Entry 7RIW (X-ray diffraction, 3.20 A resolution); this record covers chains B and J of the 13 polymer chains in the assembly.

[Chain B]
Name: DNA-directed RNA polymerase II subunit RPB2
From: Saccharomyces cerevisiae (strain ATCC 204508 / S288c)
Notes: EC 2.7.7.6
Reference sequence: P08518 (RPB2_YEAST); numbering as in UniProt (aligned over 1-1224)
Amino-acid sequence (1224 residues; numbered 1 to 1224; the number before each row is that of its first residue):
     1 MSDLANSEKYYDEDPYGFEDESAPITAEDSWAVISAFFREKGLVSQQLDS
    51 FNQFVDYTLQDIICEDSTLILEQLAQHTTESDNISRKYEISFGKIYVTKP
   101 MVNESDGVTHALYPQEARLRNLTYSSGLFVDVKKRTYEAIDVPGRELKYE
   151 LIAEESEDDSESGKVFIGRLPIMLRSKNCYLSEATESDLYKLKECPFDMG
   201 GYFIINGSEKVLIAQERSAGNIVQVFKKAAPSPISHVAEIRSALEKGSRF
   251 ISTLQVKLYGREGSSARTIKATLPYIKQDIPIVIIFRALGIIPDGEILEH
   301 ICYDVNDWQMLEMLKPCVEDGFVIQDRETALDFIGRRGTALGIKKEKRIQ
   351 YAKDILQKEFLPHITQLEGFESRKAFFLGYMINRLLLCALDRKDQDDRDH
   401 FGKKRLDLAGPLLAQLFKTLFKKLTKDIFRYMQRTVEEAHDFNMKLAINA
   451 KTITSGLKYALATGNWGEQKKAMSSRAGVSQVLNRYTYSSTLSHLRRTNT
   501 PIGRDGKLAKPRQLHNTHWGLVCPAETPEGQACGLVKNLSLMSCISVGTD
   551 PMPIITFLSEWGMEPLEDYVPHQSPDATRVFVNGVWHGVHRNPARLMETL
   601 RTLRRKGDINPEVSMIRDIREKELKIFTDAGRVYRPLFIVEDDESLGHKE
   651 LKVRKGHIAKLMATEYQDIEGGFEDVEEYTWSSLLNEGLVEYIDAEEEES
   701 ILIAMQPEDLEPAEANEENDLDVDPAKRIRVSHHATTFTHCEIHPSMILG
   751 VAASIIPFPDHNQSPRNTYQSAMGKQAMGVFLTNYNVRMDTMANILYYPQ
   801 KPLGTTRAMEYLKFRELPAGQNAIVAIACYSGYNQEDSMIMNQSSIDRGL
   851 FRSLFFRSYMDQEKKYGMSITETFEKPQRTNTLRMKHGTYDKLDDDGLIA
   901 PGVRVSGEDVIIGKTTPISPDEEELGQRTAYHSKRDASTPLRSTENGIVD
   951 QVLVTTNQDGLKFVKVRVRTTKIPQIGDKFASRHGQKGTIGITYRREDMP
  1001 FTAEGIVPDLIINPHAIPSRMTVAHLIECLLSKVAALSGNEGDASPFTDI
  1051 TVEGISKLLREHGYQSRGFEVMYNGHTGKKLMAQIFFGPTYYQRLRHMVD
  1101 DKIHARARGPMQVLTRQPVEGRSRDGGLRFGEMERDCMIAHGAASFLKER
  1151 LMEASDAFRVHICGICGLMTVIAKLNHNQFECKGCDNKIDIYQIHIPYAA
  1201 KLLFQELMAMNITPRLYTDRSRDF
Unresolved in the structure: 1-19, 75-85, 139-161, 338-344, 439-445, 504-505, 644-646, 669-675, 715-720, 920-929, 1222-1224
Bound ions: Zn2+: C1163, C1166, C1182, C1185

[Chain J]
Name: DNA-directed RNA polymerases I, II, and III subunit RPABC5
From: Saccharomyces cerevisiae (strain ATCC 204508 / S288c)
Reference sequence: P22139 (RPAB5_YEAST); residue numbers follow UniProt; this construct covers 1-70
Amino-acid sequence (70 residues; row label = number of the first residue in the row):
     1 MIVPVRCFSCGKVVGDKWESYLNLLQEDELDEGTALSRLGLKRYCCRRMI
    51 LTHVDLIEKFLRYNPLEKRD
Unresolved in the structure: 66-70
Bound ions: Zn2+: C7, C10, C45, C46
UniProt features mapped onto this chain:
  - binding site (Zn(2+)): C7, C10, C45, C46
  - cross-link: K59 (Glycyl lysine isopeptide (Lys-Gly) (interchain with G-Cter in ubiquitin))

[How chain B and chain J interact]
Pairs across the interface (69; chain B residue first):
  Y190(B) - K59(J)
  Y190(B) - R62(J)
  Y190(B) - Y63(J)  hydrophobic
  K193(B) - Y63(J)
  K193(B) - P65(J)
  E194(B) - Y63(J)
  C195(B) - Y63(J)
  P196(B) - Y63(J)
  V780(B) - L56(J)  hydrophobic
  T783(B) - K59(J)
  T783(B) - F60(J)
  T783(B) - Y63(J)  hydrogen bond
  N784(B) - Y63(J)  hydrogen bond (backbone-side chain)
  Y785(B) - M1(J)  hydrogen bond
  Y785(B) - F60(J)  hydrophobic
  I795(B) - M1(J)  hydrophobic
  L796(B) - M1(J)
  Y797(B) - M1(J)  hydrogen bond (backbone-backbone)
  Y798(B) - I2(J)
  Y798(B) - P4(J)  hydrophobic
  Y798(B) - F8(J)  hydrophobic
  P799(B) - M1(J)
  Q800(B) - R48(J)  hydrogen bond (side chain-backbone)
  Q800(B) - T52(J)  hydrogen bond
  K801(B) - L51(J)
  K801(B) - T52(J)  hydrogen bond (backbone-backbone)
  K801(B) - V54(J)
  L803(B) - T52(J)
  R815(B) - V54(J)
  E816(B) - V54(J)
  E816(B) - L56(J)
  P818(B) - V54(J)  hydrophobic
  N822(B) - R48(J)  hydrogen bond (backbone-side chain)
  N822(B) - T52(J)
  A823(B) - R48(J)
  I824(B) - Y44(J)  hydrophobic
  I824(B) - R48(J)
  S845(B) - F8(J)  hydrogen bond (side chain-backbone)
  S845(B) - S9(J)
  R848(B) - C7(J)
  R848(B) - F8(J)  hydrogen bond (side chain-backbone)
  R848(B) - S9(J)  hydrogen bond (side chain-backbone)
  R848(B) - C10(J)  hydrogen bond (side chain-backbone)
  R848(B) - G11(J)
  G849(B) - F8(J)
  L850(B) - F8(J)
  R996(B) - S9(J)
  R996(B) - C10(J)  hydrogen bond (side chain-backbone)
  E1004(B) - R43(J)
  I1006(B) - R43(J)
  I1006(B) - Y44(J)  hydrophobic
  I1006(B) - C45(J)  hydrophobic
  V1007(B) - S9(J)
  D1009(B) - F8(J)
  D1009(B) - S9(J)  hydrogen bond
  D1009(B) - R48(J)  salt bridge
  K1033(B) - Y44(J)
  A1035(B) - L51(J)
  A1036(B) - Y44(J)  hydrophobic
  A1036(B) - R47(J)
  L1037(B) - Y44(J)  hydrophobic
  L1037(B) - R47(J)
  S1038(B) - G33(J)
  G1039(B) - E32(J)
  G1039(B) - G33(J)
  G1039(B) - L51(J)
  Y1064(B) - Y44(J)  hydrophobic
  E1070(B) - Y44(J)  hydrogen bond
  F1087(B) - Y44(J)
Also at the interface, not in a pair above, chain B (48 interface residues in all): S187, F197, V787, Q821, N842, S844, P1089
Also at the interface, not in a pair above, chain J (27 interface residues in all): V3, M49, H53

[Overview]
Chain B and chain J form an interface of 48 and 27 residues respectively; the contacts include 15 hydrogen
bonds and 1 salt bridge. Polar contacts include D1009(B)-R48(J), T783(B)-Y63(J) and N784(B)-Y63(J). Curated
annotation (UniProt) lists 4 Zn2+-binding residues on chain J.
Chain B is DNA-directed RNA polymerase II subunit RPB2 and chain J is DNA-directed RNA polymerases I, II, and
III subunit RPABC5, both from Saccharomyces cerevisiae (strain ATCC 204508 / S288c); the structure, RNA
polymerase II elongation complex scaffold 2, without polyamide, was determined by X-ray diffraction together
with 7RIM, 7RIP, 7RIQ, 7RIX and 7RIY from the same study.
